8CMY - chains C and K of the 16 polymer chains in the assembly; structure by electron microscopy, 3.79 A resolution.

== Chain C (and K) ==
Name: Ribulose bisphosphate carboxylase large chain
Notes: EC 4.1.1.39; chain K of this document is another copy of the same molecule, construct and numbering; everything in this record applies to it too
Reference sequence: A5CKD0 (A5CKD0_9CYAN); numbering as in UniProt (aligned over 1-470)
Sequence (470 residues; row label = number of the first residue in the row):
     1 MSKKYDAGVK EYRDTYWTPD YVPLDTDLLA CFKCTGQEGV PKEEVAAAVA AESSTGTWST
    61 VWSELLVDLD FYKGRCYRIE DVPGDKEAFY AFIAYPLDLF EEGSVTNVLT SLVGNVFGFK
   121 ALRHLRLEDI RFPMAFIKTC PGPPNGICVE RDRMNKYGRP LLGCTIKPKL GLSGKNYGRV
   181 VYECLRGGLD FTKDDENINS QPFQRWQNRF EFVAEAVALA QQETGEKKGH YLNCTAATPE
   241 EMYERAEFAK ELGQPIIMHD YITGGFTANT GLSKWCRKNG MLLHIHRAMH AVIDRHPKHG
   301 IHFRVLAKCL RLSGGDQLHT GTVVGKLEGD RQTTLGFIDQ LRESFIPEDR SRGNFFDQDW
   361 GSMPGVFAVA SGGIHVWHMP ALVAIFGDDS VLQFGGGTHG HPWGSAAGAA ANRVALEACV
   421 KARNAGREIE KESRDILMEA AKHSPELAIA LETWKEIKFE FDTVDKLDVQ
Disordered / not traced: 1-10, 329, 457-470
Bound ions: Mg2+: Glu52, Asn115
Residues lining bound ligands: 2-carboxyarabinitol-1,5-diphosphate (CAP): Lys167, Ser371, Gly372, Gly373, Gln393, Phe394, Gly395, Gly396, Gly397, Gly400, Trp454

== How chain C and chain K interact ==
Contacting residue pairs (14):
  Asp25(C) - Asp25(K)
  Leu97(C) - Lys138(K)
  Asp98(C) - Ser362(K)  hydrogen bond
  Glu102(C) - Lys138(K)
  Met134(C) - Thr26(K)
  Ala135(C) - Lys138(K)
  Lys138(C) - Leu97(K)
  Lys138(C) - Glu102(K)
  Lys138(C) - Ala135(K)  hydrogen bond (side chain-backbone)
  Lys138(C) - Phe136(K)
  Lys138(C) - Thr139(K)
  Thr139(C) - Lys138(K)
  Thr139(C) - Thr139(K)
  Ser362(C) - Asp98(K)  hydrogen bond

== Summary ==
The interface between chain C and chain K involves 9 residues on one side and 10 on the other, with 3 hydrogen
bonds. Polar contacts include Asp98(C)-Ser362(K) and Lys138(C)-Ala135(K). Bound to chain C:
2-carboxyarabinitol-1,5-diphosphate. Glu52(C) and Asn115(C) coordinate Mg2+.
Both chains are Ribulose bisphosphate carboxylase large chain. Entry 8CMY (Structure of the Cyanobium sp. PCC
7001) was determined by electron microscopy (same publication as 7YYO).
